PDB entry 8E8Z | electron microscopy, 3.15 A resolution | chains H and L of the 6 polymer chains in the assembly

Chain H:
Molecule: 9H2 Fab heavy chain
From: Homo sapiens
Notes: antibody fragment or engineered binder
Sequence (124 residues; each row starts with the number of its first residue):
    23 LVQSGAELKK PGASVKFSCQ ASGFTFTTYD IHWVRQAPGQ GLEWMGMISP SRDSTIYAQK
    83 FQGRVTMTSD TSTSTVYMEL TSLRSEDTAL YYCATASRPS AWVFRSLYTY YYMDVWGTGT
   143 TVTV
Disulfides: C41-C115

Chain L:
Molecule: 9H2 Fab light chain
From: Homo sapiens
Notes: antibody fragment or engineered binder
Sequence (109 residues; numbered 21 to 129; the number before each row is that of its first residue):
    21 SALTQPASVS GSPGQSITIS CTGTITDIGY YNYVSWYQQH PGKAPKLIIF DVTNRPSGVS
    81 DRFSGSKSGN TASLTISGLQ AEDEGDYYCF SHRSNNIRVF GGGTKLTVL
Disulfides: C41-C109

How chain H and chain L interact:
Pairs across the interface (31; chain H residue first):
  H54(H) - R118(L)
  V56(H) - F120(L)  hydrophobic
  Q58(H) - Y108(L)
  G63(H) - Y108(L)
  L64(H) - Y108(L)  hydrophobic
  L64(H) - F120(L)
  W66(H) - R118(L)
  W66(H) - F120(L)
  M69(H) - R118(L)  hydrogen bond
  I78(H) - N116(L)
  Y114(H) - K63(L)
  Y114(H) - A64(L)
  S122(H) - Y53(L)
  S122(H) - D71(L)  hydrogen bond
  A123(H) - D71(L)  hydrogen bond (backbone-side chain)
  W124(H) - N52(L)
  W124(H) - Y53(L)  hydrogen bond (backbone-side chain)
  V125(H) - Y53(L)  hydrogen bond (backbone-side chain)
  F126(H) - Y53(L)  hydrogen bond (backbone-side chain)
  F126(H) - H112(L)
  R127(H) - N116(L)  hydrogen bond
  Y132(H) - Y53(L)  hydrophobic
  Y132(H) - R118(L)  hydrogen bond
  Y134(H) - Y53(L)
  Y134(H) - Y57(L)
  Y134(H) - F70(L)  hydrogen bond (side chain-backbone)
  Y134(H) - D71(L)  hydrogen bond
  M135(H) - Y57(L)  hydrogen bond (backbone-side chain)
  M135(H) - F110(L)  hydrophobic
  M135(H) - F120(L)  hydrophobic
  W138(H) - P65(L)
Interface residues without a listed pair, chain H (24 interface residues in all): E65, Y79, R120, P121, G139
Interface residues without a listed pair, chain L (24 interface residues in all): Y51, V54, S55, Q59, L67, P76, S114, N115, I117, G121

Summary:
Chain H and chain L each contribute 24 residues to their interface, with 11 hydrogen bonds. Among the polar
pairs are M69(H)-R118(L), S122(H)-D71(L) and A123(H)-D71(L).
Chain H is 9H2 Fab heavy chain and chain L is 9H2 Fab light chain, both from Homo sapiens; the structure, 9H2
Fab-Sabin poliovirus 1 complex, was determined by electron microscopy (same publication as 8E8L, 8E8R, 8E8S,
8E8X and 8E8Y).
